PDB entry 4LUX | X-ray diffraction, 1.86 A resolution | chains A and B

[Chain A (and B)]
Name: Nitric oxide synthase, brain
Organism: Rattus norvegicus
Notes: EC 1.14.13.39; chain B of this document is another copy of the same molecule, construct and numbering; everything in this record applies to it too
UniProtKB: P29476 (NOS1_RAT); residues 297-718 here = UniProt positions 297-718
Chain sequence (422 residues; numbered 297 to 718; the number before each row is that of its first residue):
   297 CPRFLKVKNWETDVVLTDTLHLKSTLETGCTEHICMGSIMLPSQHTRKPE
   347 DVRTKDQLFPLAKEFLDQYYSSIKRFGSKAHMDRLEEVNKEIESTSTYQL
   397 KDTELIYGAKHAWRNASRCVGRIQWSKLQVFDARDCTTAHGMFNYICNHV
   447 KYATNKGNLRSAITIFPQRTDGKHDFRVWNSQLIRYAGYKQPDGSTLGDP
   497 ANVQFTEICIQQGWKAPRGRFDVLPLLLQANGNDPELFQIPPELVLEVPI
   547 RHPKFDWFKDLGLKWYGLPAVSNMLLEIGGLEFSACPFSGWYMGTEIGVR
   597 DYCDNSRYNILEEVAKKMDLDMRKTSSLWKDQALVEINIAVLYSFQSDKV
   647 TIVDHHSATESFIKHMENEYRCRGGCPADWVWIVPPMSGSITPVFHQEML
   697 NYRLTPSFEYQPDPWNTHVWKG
Disordered / not traced: 297-298, 339-349, 717-718 (chain B: 297-298, 339-347)
Bound ions: Zn2+: C326, C331 (shared with C326(B), C331(B) of chain B); heme Fe near C415 (its only coordinating residue here)
Ligand contacts:
  - tetrahydrobiopterin (H4B), molecule 1: W306, W676, F691, H692, Q693, E694
  - tetrahydrobiopterin (H4B), molecule 2: S334, M336, R596, V677, W678
  - heme (HEM): W409, A412, R414, C415, V416, G417, L424, S457, M570, F584, S585, G586, W587, M589, E592, V649, W678, F704
  - QJ8 (6-({[(3R,5S)-5-{[(6-amino-4-methylpyridin-2-yl)methoxy]methyl}pyrrolidin-3-yl]oxy}methyl)-4-methylpyridin-2-amine): M336, L337, R414, Q478, P565, V567, F584, S585, G586, W587, Y588, M589, E592, W678, Y706
Swiss-Prot annotation at these positions:
  - binding site ((6R)-L-erythro-5,6,7,8-tetrahydrobiopterin): S334, V677, W678, F691
  - binding site (heme b): C415, Y706
  - binding site (L-arginine): Q478, W587, Y588, E592
  - mutagenesis: Y588 (Y588F: No decrease in nitric-oxide synthase activity; Y588H: 50% decrease of nitric-oxide synthase activity; Y588S: 30% decrease of nitric-oxide synthase activity)
From the paper describing this entry:
  - conformationally variable residues (side-chain flip): Y706

[How chain A and chain B interact]
Pairs across the interface (124; chain A residue first):
  L301(A) - I330(B)  hydrophobic
  W306(A) - M336(B)
  E307(A) - N601(B)
  E307(A) - S602(B)  hydrogen bond (backbone-side chain)
  H317(A) - I330(B)
  S320(A) - H329(B)  hydrogen bond (side chain-backbone)
  E323(A) - E328(B)
  T324(A) - T327(B)  hydrogen bond (side chain-backbone)
  T324(A) - E328(B)  hydrogen bond (backbone-backbone)
  T324(A) - H329(B)
  T324(A) - I330(B)
  T324(A) - C331(B)
  C326(A) - C326(B)  hydrophobic
  C326(A) - T327(B)
  C326(A) - E328(B)
  C326(A) - C331(B)  hydrophobic
  T327(A) - T324(B)  hydrogen bond (backbone-side chain)
  T327(A) - C326(B)
  E328(A) - E323(B)
  E328(A) - T324(B)  hydrogen bond (backbone-backbone)
  E328(A) - C326(B)
  E328(A) - E328(B)
  H329(A) - S320(B)
  H329(A) - T321(B)
  H329(A) - T324(B)
  H329(A) - Y698(B)
  I330(A) - L301(B)  hydrophobic
  I330(A) - T324(B)
  I330(A) - L696(B)  hydrophobic
  I330(A) - N697(B)
  I330(A) - Y698(B)  hydrophobic
  C331(A) - C326(B)  hydrophobic
  C331(A) - C331(B)  hydrophobic
  C331(A) - L696(B)
  C331(A) - N697(B)  hydrogen bond (backbone-backbone)
  M332(A) - L301(B)  hydrophobic
  M332(A) - L696(B)  hydrophobic
  G333(A) - C331(B)
  S334(A) - W676(B)
  S334(A) - E694(B)
  S334(A) - M695(B)  hydrogen bond (side chain-backbone)
  I335(A) - E694(B)
  I335(A) - M695(B)
  M336(A) - W306(B)
  M336(A) - E694(B)  hydrogen bond (backbone-side chain)
  V595(A) - S686(B)
  R596(A) - S686(B)
  R596(A) - F691(B)
  R596(A) - H692(B)
  D600(A) - H692(B)  salt bridge
  N601(A) - E307(B)  hydrogen bond
  L607(A) - I687(B)  hydrophobic
  K620(A) - Q642(B)
  T621(A) - D650(B)  hydrogen bond
  T621(A) - H652(B)
  T621(A) - S653(B)  hydrogen bond
  S622(A) - L638(B)
  S622(A) - Q642(B)  hydrogen bond
  S622(A) - D650(B)
  S623(A) - I635(B)
  L624(A) - N634(B)
  L624(A) - I635(B)
  L624(A) - L638(B)  hydrophobic
  L624(A) - H651(B)
  K626(A) - I687(B)
  D627(A) - V631(B)
  D627(A) - H651(B)  salt bridge
  D627(A) - H652(B)  salt bridge
  D627(A) - M683(B)
  D627(A) - S684(B)  hydrogen bond
  Q628(A) - V631(B)
  Q628(A) - E632(B)  hydrogen bond
  Q628(A) - I635(B)
  V631(A) - D627(B)
  V631(A) - Q628(B)
  V631(A) - V631(B)  hydrophobic
  E632(A) - Q628(B)  hydrogen bond
  N634(A) - L624(B)
  I635(A) - S623(B)
  I635(A) - L624(B)
  I635(A) - Q628(B)
  L638(A) - S622(B)
  L638(A) - L624(B)  hydrophobic
  Q642(A) - S622(B)  hydrogen bond
  D650(A) - T621(B)  hydrogen bond
  D650(A) - S622(B)
  H651(A) - L624(B)
  H651(A) - D627(B)  salt bridge
  H652(A) - T621(B)
  H652(A) - D627(B)  salt bridge
  W676(A) - S334(B)
  W676(A) - V677(B)  hydrophobic
  V677(A) - W676(B)  hydrophobic
  P682(A) - S684(B)
  P682(A) - G685(B)  hydrogen bond (backbone-backbone)
  P682(A) - S686(B)  hydrogen bond (backbone-backbone)
  M683(A) - D627(B)
  M683(A) - S684(B)
  S684(A) - D627(B)  hydrogen bond
  S684(A) - P682(B)
  S684(A) - M683(B)
  S684(A) - S684(B)
  G685(A) - P682(B)  hydrogen bond (backbone-backbone)
  S686(A) - V595(B)
  S686(A) - R596(B)
  S686(A) - P682(B)  hydrogen bond (backbone-backbone)
  I687(A) - L607(B)  hydrophobic
  I687(A) - K626(B)
  I687(A) - D627(B)
  F691(A) - R596(B)
  H692(A) - R596(B)
  H692(A) - D600(B)
  E694(A) - S334(B)
  E694(A) - I335(B)
  E694(A) - M336(B)  hydrogen bond (side chain-backbone)
  M695(A) - S334(B)  hydrogen bond (backbone-side chain)
  M695(A) - I335(B)
  L696(A) - I330(B)  hydrophobic
  L696(A) - C331(B)
  L696(A) - I335(B)  hydrophobic
  N697(A) - I330(B)
  N697(A) - C331(B)  hydrogen bond (backbone-backbone)
  Y698(A) - H329(B)
  Y698(A) - I330(B)  hydrophobic
Interface residues without a listed pair, chain A (64 interface residues in all): V303, T321, L322, L337, C599, S602, L630, S653, Q693
Interface residues without a listed pair, chain B (62 interface residues in all): V303, H317, L322, M332, G333, L337, C599, L630

[In short]
64 residues of chain A face 62 of chain B across their interface, with 26 hydrogen bonds and 5 salt bridges.
Polar contacts include D600(A)-H692(B), D627(A)-H651(B) and D627(A)-H652(B). Chain A binds heme,
tetrahydrobiopterin and compound QJ8. The paper reports conformational variability at Y706(A).
Both chains are Nitric oxide synthase, brain (Rattus norvegicus). Entry 4LUX (Structure of rat neuronal nitric
oxide synthase heme domain in complex with
6-((((3R,5S)-5-(((6-amino-4-methylpyridin-2-yl)methoxy)methyl)pyrrolidin-3-yl)oxy)methyl)-4-methylpyridin-2-amine)
was determined by X-ray diffraction together with 4LUW, 4LWA and 4LWB from the same study.
